PDB entry 3JRM | X-ray diffraction, 2.90 A resolution | chains F and G of the 21 polymer chains in the assembly

[Chain F (and G)]
Molecule: Proteasome subunit alpha
Source organism: Thermoplasma acidophilum
Notes: EC 3.4.25.1; chain G of this document is another copy of the same molecule, construct and numbering; everything in this record applies to it too
Reference sequence: P25156 (PSMA_THEAC); numbering as in UniProt (aligned over 7-233)
Chain sequence (227 residues; numbered 7 to 233; the number before each row is that of its first residue):
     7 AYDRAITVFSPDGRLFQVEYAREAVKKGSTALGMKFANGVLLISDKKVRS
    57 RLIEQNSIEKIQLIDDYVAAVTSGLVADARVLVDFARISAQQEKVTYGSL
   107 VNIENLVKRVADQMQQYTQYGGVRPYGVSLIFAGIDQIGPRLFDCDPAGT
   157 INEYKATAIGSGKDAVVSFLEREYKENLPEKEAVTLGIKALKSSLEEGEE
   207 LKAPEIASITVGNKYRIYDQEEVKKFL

[Chain F / chain G interface]
Contacting residue pairs (73):
  Ala7(F) - Arg10(G)  hydrogen bond (backbone-side chain)
  Tyr8(F) - Asp9(G)  hydrogen bond
  Tyr8(F) - Arg10(G)
  Ile12(F) - Arg130(G)
  Thr13(F) - Gly128(G)
  Thr13(F) - Arg130(G)
  Val14(F) - Arg10(G)
  Val14(F) - Gln23(G)
  Phe15(F) - Gln23(G)  hydrogen bond (backbone-side chain)
  Phe15(F) - Tyr26(G)
  Phe15(F) - Ala27(G)  hydrophobic
  Phe15(F) - Arg130(G)
  Phe15(F) - Pro131(G)
  Ser16(F) - Tyr26(G)
  Pro17(F) - Tyr26(G)  hydrophobic
  Pro17(F) - Glu29(G)
  Asp18(F) - Glu29(G)
  Asp18(F) - Lys33(G)  hydrogen bond (backbone-side chain)
  Gly19(F) - Tyr26(G)
  Gly19(F) - Glu29(G)
  Gly19(F) - Ala30(G)
  Arg20(F) - Lys33(G)
  Leu21(F) - Leu81(G)  hydrophobic
  Leu21(F) - Arg130(G)
  Lys41(F) - Glu60(G)  salt bridge
  Lys114(F) - Arg86(G)
  Ala117(F) - Arg86(G)  hydrogen bond (backbone-side chain)
  Asp118(F) - Arg86(G)  salt bridge
  Asp118(F) - Val87(G)
  Asp118(F) - Asp90(G)
  Gln121(F) - Ala83(G)
  Gln121(F) - Asp84(G)  hydrogen bond
  Gln121(F) - Val87(G)
  Gln121(F) - Arg130(G)
  Thr124(F) - Arg130(G)  hydrogen bond (backbone-side chain)
  Gln125(F) - Tyr123(G)
  Gln125(F) - Gly128(G)
  Gln125(F) - Val129(G)
  Gln125(F) - Arg130(G)  hydrogen bond (side chain-backbone)
  Gln125(F) - Pro131(G)
  Gln125(F) - Tyr132(G)
  Tyr126(F) - Tyr123(G)  hydrogen bond
  Tyr126(F) - Gly128(G)
  Tyr126(F) - Val129(G)  hydrophobic
  Gly127(F) - Gly128(G)  hydrogen bond (backbone-backbone)
  Ala154(F) - Ala83(G)
  Gly155(F) - Ala83(G)
  Gly155(F) - Arg86(G)  hydrogen bond (backbone-side chain)
  Thr156(F) - Val82(G)
  Ile157(F) - Ile64(G)
  Ile157(F) - Arg86(G)
  Asn158(F) - Ile59(G)
  Asn158(F) - Ile64(G)
  Glu159(F) - Ile59(G)
  Glu159(F) - Glu60(G)  hydrogen bond (backbone-backbone)
  Glu159(F) - Ser63(G)  hydrogen bond
  Glu159(F) - Ile64(G)
  Tyr160(F) - Leu58(G)
  Tyr160(F) - Ile59(G)  hydrophobic
  Tyr160(F) - Glu60(G)
  Lys161(F) - Arg57(G)
  Lys161(F) - Leu58(G)  hydrogen bond (backbone-backbone)
  Lys161(F) - Glu60(G)
  Ala162(F) - Leu58(G)
  Val173(F) - Leu58(G)
  Leu176(F) - Arg57(G)  hydrogen bond (backbone-side chain)
  Leu176(F) - Leu58(G)  hydrophobic
  Glu177(F) - Ser56(G)  hydrogen bond
  Glu177(F) - Arg57(G)  hydrogen bond (backbone-side chain)
  Glu177(F) - Leu58(G)
  Arg178(F) - Arg57(G)
  Tyr180(F) - Arg57(G)  hydrogen bond (backbone-side chain)
  Tyr180(F) - Leu58(G)  hydrophobic
Also at the interface, not in a pair above, chain F (37 interface residues in all): Glu110, Glu179
Also at the interface, not in a pair above, chain G (29 interface residues in all): Gly133

[In short]
37 residues of chain F face 29 of chain G across their interface, with 18 hydrogen bonds and 2 salt bridges.
Polar pairs include Lys41(F)-Glu60(G), Asp118(F)-Arg86(G) and Ala7(F)-Arg10(G).
Chain F and chain G are both Proteasome subunit alpha (Thermoplasma acidophilum); the structure, Crystal
structure of archaeal 20S proteasome in complex with mutated P26 activator, was determined by X-ray
diffraction together with 3JSE and 3JTL from the same study.
